Entry 3H3O (X-ray diffraction, 2.30 A resolution); this record covers chains O and X.

== Chain O (and X) ==
Name: Glycerol kinase
Organism: Enterococcus casseliflavus
Notes: EC 2.7.1.30; chain X of this document is another copy of the same molecule, construct and numbering; everything in this record applies to it too
UniProtKB: O34153 (GLPK_ENTCA); residue numbers follow UniProt; this construct covers 1-506
Chain sequence (506 residues; numbered 1 to 506; the number before each row is that of its first residue):
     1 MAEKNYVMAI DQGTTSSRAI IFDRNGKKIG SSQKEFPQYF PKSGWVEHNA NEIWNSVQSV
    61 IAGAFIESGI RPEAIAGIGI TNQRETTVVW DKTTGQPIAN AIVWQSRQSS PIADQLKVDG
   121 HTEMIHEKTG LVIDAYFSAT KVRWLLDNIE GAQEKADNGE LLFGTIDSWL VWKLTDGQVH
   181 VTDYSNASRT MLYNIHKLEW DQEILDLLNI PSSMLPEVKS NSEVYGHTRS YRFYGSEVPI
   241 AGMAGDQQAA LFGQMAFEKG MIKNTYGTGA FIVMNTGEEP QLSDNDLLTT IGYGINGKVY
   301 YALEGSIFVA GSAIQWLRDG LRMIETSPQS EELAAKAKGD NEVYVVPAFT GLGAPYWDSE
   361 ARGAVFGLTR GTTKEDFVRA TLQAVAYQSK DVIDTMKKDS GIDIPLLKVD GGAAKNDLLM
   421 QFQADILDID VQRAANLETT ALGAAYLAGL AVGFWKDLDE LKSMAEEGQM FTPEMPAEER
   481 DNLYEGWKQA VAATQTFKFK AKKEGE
Not modelled in the structure: 1-2, 501-506 (chain X: 1-2, 502-506)
Sequence notes: engineered mutation Arg232 (His in O34153)
Swiss-Prot annotation at these positions:
  - binding site (ADP): Thr14, Arg18, Thr268, Gly311, Gly412, Asn416
  - binding site (ATP): Thr14, Thr15, Ser16, Thr268, Gly311, Gln315, Gly412
  - binding site (sn-glycerol 3-phosphate): Thr14, Arg84, Glu85, Tyr136, Asp246
  - binding site (glycerol): Arg84, Glu85, Tyr136, Asp246, Gln247
Reported in the primary citation:
  - catalytic residues: Arg18 (proposed by the authors, not directly observed)
  - mutagenesis - H232R: increased catalytic activity (citing earlier work)
  - allosteric site: Asn49 to Gly69 (proposed by the authors, not directly observed)

== How chain O and chain X interact ==
Pairs across the interface (12; chain O residue first):
  Asn55(O) - Ile66(X)
  Gln58(O) - Ile66(X)
  Ser59(O) - Ile66(X)
  Ala62(O) - Ala62(X)  hydrophobic
  Ile66(O) - Asn55(X)
  Ile66(O) - Gln58(X)
  Ile66(O) - Ser59(X)
  Arg71(O) - Tyr231(X)
  Glu73(O) - Tyr231(X)
  Tyr231(O) - Arg71(X)
  Tyr234(O) - Tyr234(X)  hydrophobic
  Gly235(O) - Tyr234(X)
Other interface residues (no listed pair), chain X (9 interface residues in all): Gly235

== Overview ==
Chain O and chain X form an interface of 10 and 9 residues respectively. Curated annotation (UniProt) lists 6
ADP-binding residues, 7 ATP-binding residues, 5 sn-glycerol 3-phosphate-binding residues and 5
glycerol-binding residues on chain O. The paper reports the catalytic residue Arg18(O); H232R of chain O
increases catalytic activity.
Both chains are Glycerol kinase (Enterococcus casseliflavus). Entry 3H3O (Glycerol Kinase H232R with Ethylene
Glycol) was determined by X-ray diffraction (same publication as 3H3N, 3H45, 3H46, 3D7E and 3FLC).
